6F41 - chains V and Y of the 23 polymer chains in the assembly; structure by electron microscopy, 4.30 A resolution (low resolution: residue-level contacts below are approximate; hydrogen-bond / salt-bridge calls are withheld).

[Chain V]
Molecule: Transcription factor IIIB 70 kDa subunit
From: Saccharomyces cerevisiae (strain ATCC 204508 / S288c)
Reference sequence: P29056 (TF3B_YEAST); residues 1-596 here = UniProt positions 1-596
Amino-acid sequence (596 residues; each row starts with the number of its first residue):
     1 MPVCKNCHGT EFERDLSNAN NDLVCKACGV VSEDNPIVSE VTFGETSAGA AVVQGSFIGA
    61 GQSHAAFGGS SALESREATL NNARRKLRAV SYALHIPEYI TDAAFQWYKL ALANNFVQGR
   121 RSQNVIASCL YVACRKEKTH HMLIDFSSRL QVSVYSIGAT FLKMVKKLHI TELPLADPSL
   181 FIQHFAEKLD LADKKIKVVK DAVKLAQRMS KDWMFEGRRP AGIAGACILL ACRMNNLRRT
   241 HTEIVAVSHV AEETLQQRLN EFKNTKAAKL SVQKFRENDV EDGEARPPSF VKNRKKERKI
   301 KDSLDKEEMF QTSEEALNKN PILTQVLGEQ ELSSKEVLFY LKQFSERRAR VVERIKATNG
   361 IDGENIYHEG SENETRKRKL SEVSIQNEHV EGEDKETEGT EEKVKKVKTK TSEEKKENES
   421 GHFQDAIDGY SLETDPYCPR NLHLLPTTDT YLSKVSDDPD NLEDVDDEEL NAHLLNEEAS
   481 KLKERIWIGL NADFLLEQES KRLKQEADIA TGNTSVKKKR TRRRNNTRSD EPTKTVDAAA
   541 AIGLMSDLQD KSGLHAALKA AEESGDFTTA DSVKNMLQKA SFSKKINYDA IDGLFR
Disordered / not traced: 1, 41-72, 298-437, 511-596
Metal / ion sites: Zn2+: Cys4, Cys7, Cys25, Cys28
Swiss-Prot annotation at these positions:
  - zinc finger: Met1 to Glu33 (TFIIB-type)
  - binding site (Zn(2+)): Cys4, Cys7, Cys25, Cys28
  - modified residue (Phosphoserine): Ser381, Ser384

[Chain Y]
Molecule: Template-DNA
Sequence (81 nucleotides; numbered 1 to 81; the number before each row is that of its first residue):
     1 CCAAATGTCC ACGAAGGGTT ACTTCGGCAA CCCATAGTTG CGAAAAAAAC ATTTATTTAT
    61 AGTAGCCGAA AATAGTGGAC G
Disordered / not traced: 1-2, 33-41, 78-81

[How chain V and chain Y interact]
Contacting residue pairs (13; chain V residue first):
  Asn115(V) - DC50(Y)
  Arg120(V) - DA51(Y)
  Lys163(V) - DT52(Y)
  Arg218(V) - DG62(Y)
  Arg218(V) - DT63(Y)
  Arg219(V) - DT63(Y)
  Val250(V) - DA64(Y)
  Ala251(V) - DA64(Y)
  Ala251(V) - DG65(Y)
  Thr254(V) - DT63(Y)
  Thr254(V) - DA64(Y)
  Arg258(V) - DT63(Y)
  Lys292(V) - DA61(Y)
Other interface residues (no listed pair), chain V (14 interface residues in all): Gln118, Gly119, Gly217, Glu253
Other interface residues (no listed pair), chain Y (9 interface residues in all): DA49

[Overview]
The interface between chain V and chain Y involves 14 residues on one side and 9 on the other. Cys4(V),
Cys7(V), Cys25(V) and Cys28(V) coordinate Zn2+. From UniProt: 4 Zn2+-binding residues on chain V.
Chain V is Transcription factor IIIB 70 kDa subunit (Saccharomyces cerevisiae (strain ATCC 204508 / S288c))
and chain Y is Template-DNA; the structure, RNA Polymerase III initially transcribing complex, was determined
by electron microscopy together with 6F40, 6F42 and 6F44 from the same study.
